3DVA - chains A and D of the 5 polymer chains in the assembly; structure by X-ray diffraction, 2.35 A resolution.

== Chain A ==
Protein: Pyruvate dehydrogenase E1 component subunit alpha
From: Bacillus stearothermophilus
Notes: EC 1.2.4.1
UniProtKB: P21873 (ODPA_BACST); residues 0-368 here correspond to UniProt positions 1-369 (UniProt number = residue number + 1)
Amino-acid sequence (369 residues; numbered 0 to 368; the number before each row is that of its first residue; numbering starts at 0):
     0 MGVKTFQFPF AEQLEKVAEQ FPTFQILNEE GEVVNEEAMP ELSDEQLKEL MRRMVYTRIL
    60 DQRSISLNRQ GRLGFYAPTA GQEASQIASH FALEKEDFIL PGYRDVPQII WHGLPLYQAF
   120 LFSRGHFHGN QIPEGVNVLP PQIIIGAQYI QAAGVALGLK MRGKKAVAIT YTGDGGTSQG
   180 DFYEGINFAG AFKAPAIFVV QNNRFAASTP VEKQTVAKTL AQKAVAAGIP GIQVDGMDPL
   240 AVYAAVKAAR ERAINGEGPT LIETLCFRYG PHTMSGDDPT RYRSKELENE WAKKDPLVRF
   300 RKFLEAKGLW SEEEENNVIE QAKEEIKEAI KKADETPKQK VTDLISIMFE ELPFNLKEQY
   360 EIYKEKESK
Unresolved in the structure: 0-3
Construct notes: engineered mutation A206 (Ile207 in P21873)
Ion coordination: Mg2+: D173, N202, F204 (together with 3-deaza-thdp)
Small-molecule neighbours: 3-deaza-thdp (TPW; 2-{4-[(4-amino-2-methylpyrimidin-5-yl)methyl]-3-methylthiophen-2-yl}ethyl trihydrogen diphosphate): Y102, R103, I142, I143, I144, G172, D173, G174, G175, Q178, N202, F204, A205, A206, R267, H271
From the paper describing this entry:
  - conformationally variable residues (order/disorder transition): F204 to P209, Y268 to W290
  - mutagenesis - I206A: increased catalytic activity on DCPIP
  - mutagenesis - I206A: decreased catalytic activity (PDH activity)
  - mutagenesis - I206A: unchanged binding to E2p
  - catalytic residues: H271 (proposed by the authors, not directly observed)

== Chain D ==
Protein: Pyruvate dehydrogenase E1 component subunit beta
From: Bacillus stearothermophilus
Notes: EC 1.2.4.1
UniProtKB: P21874 (ODPB_BACST); residues 0-324 here correspond to UniProt positions 1-325 (UniProt number = residue number + 1)
Amino-acid sequence (325 residues; numbered 0 to 324; the number before each row is that of its first residue; numbering starts at 0):
     0 MAQMTMVQAI TDALRIELKN DPNVLIFGED VGVNGGVFRA TEGLQAEFGE DRVFDTPLAE
    60 SGIGGLAIGL ALQGFRPVPE IQFFGFVYEV MDSICGQMAR IRYRTGGRYH MPITIRSPFG
   120 GGVHTPELHS DSLEGLVAQQ PGLKVVIPST PYDAKGLLIS AIRDNDPVIF LEHLKLYRSF
   180 RQEVPEGEYT IPIGKADIKR EGKDITIIAY GAMVHESLKA AAELEKEGIS AEVVDLRTVQ
   240 PLDIETIIGS VEKTGRAIVV QEAQRQAGIA ANVVAEINER AILSLEAPVL RVAAPDTVYP
   300 FAQAESVWLP NFKDVIETAK KVMNF
Unresolved in the structure: 0
Curated features (UniProtKB/Swiss-Prot):
  - binding site (thiamine diphosphate): E59
Ion coordination: K+: I112, A160, D163, D165
Small-molecule neighbours: 3-deaza-thdp (TPW; 2-{4-[(4-amino-2-methylpyrimidin-5-yl)methyl]-3-methylthiophen-2-yl}ethyl trihydrogen diphosphate): E28, D29, L57, E59, Q81, F85, E88
From the paper describing this entry:
  - catalytic residues: E59, H128 (proposed by the authors, not directly observed)
  - mutagenesis - H128N, H128Q: unchanged binding to Dihydrolipoyllysine-residue acetyltransferase component of pyruvate dehydrogenase complex
  - mutagenesis - H128Q: unchanged catalytic activity (DCPIP assay)
  - mutagenesis - H128N: decreased catalytic activity (DCPIP assay)
  - mutagenesis - H128N (less than 5%), H128Q (less than 5%): decreased catalytic activity (PDH complex activity)
  - mutagenesis - H128Q: unchanged catalytic activity on DCPIP
  - mutagenesis - H128N: decreased catalytic activity on DCPIP
  - mutagenesis - H128N, H128Q: unchanged binding to E2p

== How chain A and chain D interact ==
Contacting residue pairs (57):
  F74(A) - P125(D)  hydrophobic
  R123(A) - A301(D)
  R123(A) - Q302(D)
  G124(A) - F300(D)
  G124(A) - A301(D)
  G124(A) - Q302(D)  hydrogen bond (backbone-backbone)
  H125(A) - F300(D)
  H125(A) - Q302(D)
  F126(A) - F300(D)  hydrophobic
  N129(A) - F300(D)
  I142(A) - E126(D)
  I142(A) - L127(D)  hydrophobic
  I143(A) - F85(D)  hydrophobic
  I143(A) - E88(D)
  I143(A) - L127(D)  hydrophobic
  I144(A) - L57(D)  hydrophobic
  G174(A) - L57(D)
  G175(A) - L57(D)
  S177(A) - P56(D)
  S177(A) - L57(D)
  S177(A) - A58(D)
  Q178(A) - L57(D)  hydrogen bond (side chain-backbone)
  Q178(A) - A58(D)
  Q178(A) - E59(D)  hydrogen bond
  A205(A) - D29(D)
  A206(A) - D29(D)
  S207(A) - D29(D)  hydrogen bond
  S207(A) - N33(D)
  T208(A) - D29(D)  hydrogen bond
  K212(A) - D54(D)  hydrogen bond (side chain-backbone)
  K212(A) - P56(D)
  Q213(A) - P56(D)
  Q213(A) - L57(D)  hydrogen bond (side chain-backbone)
  D276(A) - R38(D)  salt bridge
  R280(A) - N33(D)  hydrogen bond
  R280(A) - G35(D)  hydrogen bond (side chain-backbone)
  R280(A) - V36(D)
  R280(A) - R38(D)
  Y281(A) - N33(D)
  Q338(A) - F300(D)
  Q338(A) - Q302(D)
  Q338(A) - A303(D)
  Q338(A) - V306(D)
  V340(A) - P294(D)  hydrophobic
  V340(A) - V306(D)
  L343(A) - T296(D)
  L343(A) - P299(D)  hydrophobic
  L343(A) - A303(D)  hydrophobic
  I344(A) - T296(D)
  M347(A) - T296(D)
  M347(A) - V297(D)
  N354(A) - Q265(D)
  N354(A) - D295(D)  hydrogen bond
  L355(A) - D295(D)
  Q358(A) - P294(D)
  Q358(A) - D295(D)  hydrogen bond
  Y362(A) - P294(D)
Interface residues without a listed pair, chain A (33 interface residues in all): G275, K365
Interface residues without a listed pair, chain D (31 interface residues in all): T55, R264, W307, D313, E316

== Summary ==
Chain A and chain D form an interface of 33 and 31 residues respectively; the contacts include 11 hydrogen
bonds and 1 salt bridge. Polar pairs include D276(A)-R38(D), Q178(A)-L57(D) and Q178(A)-E59(D). From the
paper: catalytic residues H271(A) and E59(D) among others; H128N and H128Q of chain D reduce catalytic
activity (PDH complex activity).
Chain A is Pyruvate dehydrogenase E1 component subunit alpha and chain D is Pyruvate dehydrogenase E1
component subunit beta, both from Bacillus stearothermophilus; the structure, Snapshots of catalysis in the E1
subunit of the pyruvate dehydrogenase multi-enzyme complex, was determined by X-ray diffraction, deposited
together with 3DV0 and 3DUF.
